Entry 9LIA (X-ray diffraction, 1.50 A resolution); this record covers chain B.

[Chain B]
Name: 4-hydroxyphenylpyruvate dioxygenase
Source organism: Aedes aegypti
UniProt: Q16FX9 (Q16FX9_AEDAE); residue numbers follow UniProt; this construct covers 4-381
Amino-acid sequence (378 residues; each row starts with the number of its first residue):
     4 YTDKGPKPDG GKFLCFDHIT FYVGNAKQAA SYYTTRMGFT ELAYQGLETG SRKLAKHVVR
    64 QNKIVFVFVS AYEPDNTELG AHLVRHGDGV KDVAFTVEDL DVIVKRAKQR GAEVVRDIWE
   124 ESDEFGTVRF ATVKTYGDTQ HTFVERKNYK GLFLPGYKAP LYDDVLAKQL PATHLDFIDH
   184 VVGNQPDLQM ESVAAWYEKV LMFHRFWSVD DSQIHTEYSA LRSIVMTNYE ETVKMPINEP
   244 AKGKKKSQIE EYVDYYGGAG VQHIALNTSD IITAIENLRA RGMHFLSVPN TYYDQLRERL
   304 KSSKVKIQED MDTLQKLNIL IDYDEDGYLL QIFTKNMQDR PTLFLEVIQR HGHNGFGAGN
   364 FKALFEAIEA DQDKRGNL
Metal / ion sites: Co2+: His-183, His-266, Glu-349 (together with A1L7D)
Small-molecule neighbours: A1L7D (5-(1-methyl-5-oxidanyl-pyrazol-4-yl)carbonyl-2-(phenylmethyl)isoindole-1,3-dione): His-183, Val-185, Tyr-221, Ser-222, Ser-226, Val-228, Pro-239, Gln-251, His-266, Gln-334, Phe-336, Phe-347, Glu-349, Phe-359, Gly-360, Ala-361, Asn-363, Phe-364, Leu-367, Phe-368

[Summary]
Chain B binds compound A1L7D. The Co2+ site is built by His-183, His-266 and Glu-349.
Chain B is 4-hydroxyphenylpyruvate dioxygenase (Aedes aegypti); the structure, Crystal structure of
AaHPPD-ZD001 complex, was determined by X-ray diffraction (same publication as 8XTV).
